Entry 4EVV (X-ray diffraction, 2.39 A resolution); this record covers chains A and B of the 3 polymer chains in the assembly.

== Chain A ==
Name: Methyl-CpG-binding domain protein 4
Organism: Mus musculus
Notes: EC 3.2.2.-; fragment: glycosylase domain
UniProt: Q9Z2D7 (MBD4_MOUSE); residues 411-554 here = UniProt positions 411-554
Chain sequence (146 residues; row label = number of the first residue in the row):
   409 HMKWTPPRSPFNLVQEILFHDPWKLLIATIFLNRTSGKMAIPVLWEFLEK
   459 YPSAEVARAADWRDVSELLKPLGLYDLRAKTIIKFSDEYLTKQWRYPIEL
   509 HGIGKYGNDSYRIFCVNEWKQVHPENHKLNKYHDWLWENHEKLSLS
Unresolved in the structure: 409
Differences from the reference sequence: expression tag (409-410); engineered mutation Asn534 (Asp in Q9Z2D7)
From the paper describing this entry:
  - binding site for the 11-nt DNA strand (chain B): Arg442, Leu480, Leu482, Leu485
  - binding site for the 11-nt DNA strand: Leu421, Val422, Gln423, Leu440, Asn441, Arg442, Gly445, Tyr514, Lys536
  - contacts within the chain: Phe419-Lys536 (backbone contact)
  - mutagenesis - K536A: decreased catalytic activity
  - mutagenesis - Y514F, D534N: abolished catalytic activity
  - catalytic residues: Gln423, Tyr514 (proposed by the authors, not directly observed)

== Chain B ==
Molecule: 11-nt DNA strand
Sequence (11 nucleotides; each row starts with the number of its first residue):
     1 TCAGCGCATGG

== How chain A and chain B interact ==
Pairs across the interface (17):
  Arg442(A) with DG6(B), hydrogen bond to the base
  Thr443(A) with DG6(B), hydrogen bond to the base
  Met447(A) with DA8(B), sugar contact
  Lys478(A) with DC7(B), sugar contact
  Pro479(A) with DC7(B), phosphate contact; DA8(B), sugar contact
  Leu480(A) with DG6(B), hydrogen bond to the base; DC7(B), base contact
  Gly481(A) with DG6(B), base contact; DC7(B), hydrogen bond to the sugar
  Leu482(A) with DC5(B), sugar contact; DG6(B), hydrogen bond to the sugar
  Tyr483(A) with DG6(B), phosphate contact; DC7(B), hydrogen bond to the phosphate
  Asp484(A) with DG6(B), hydrogen bond to the phosphate
  Leu485(A) with DC5(B), phosphate contact; DG6(B), hydrogen bond to the phosphate

== Summary ==
The interface between chain A and chain B involves 11 residues on one side and 4 on the other, with 8 hydrogen
bonds. Among the polar pairs are Arg442(A)-DG6(B), Thr443(A)-DG6(B) and Leu480(A)-DG6(B). From the paper:
catalytic residues Gln423(A) and Tyr514(A); Y514F and D534N of chain A abolish catalytic activity.
Chain A is Methyl-CpG-binding domain protein 4 (Mus musculus) and chain B is an 11-nt DNA strand; the
structure, mouse MBD4 glycosylase domain in complex with a G:T mismatch, was determined by X-ray diffraction
together with 4EW0 and 4EW4 from the same study.
